PDB entry 3D50 | X-ray diffraction, 1.79 A resolution | chain A

[Chain A]
Molecule: Alpha-mannosidase 2
Source organism: Drosophila melanogaster
Notes: EC 3.2.1.114; fragment: Catalytic domain
UniProt: Q24451 (MAN2_DROME); residues 13-1045 here correspond to UniProt positions 76-1108 (UniProt number = residue number + 63)
Chain sequence (1045 residues; row label = number of the first residue in the row):
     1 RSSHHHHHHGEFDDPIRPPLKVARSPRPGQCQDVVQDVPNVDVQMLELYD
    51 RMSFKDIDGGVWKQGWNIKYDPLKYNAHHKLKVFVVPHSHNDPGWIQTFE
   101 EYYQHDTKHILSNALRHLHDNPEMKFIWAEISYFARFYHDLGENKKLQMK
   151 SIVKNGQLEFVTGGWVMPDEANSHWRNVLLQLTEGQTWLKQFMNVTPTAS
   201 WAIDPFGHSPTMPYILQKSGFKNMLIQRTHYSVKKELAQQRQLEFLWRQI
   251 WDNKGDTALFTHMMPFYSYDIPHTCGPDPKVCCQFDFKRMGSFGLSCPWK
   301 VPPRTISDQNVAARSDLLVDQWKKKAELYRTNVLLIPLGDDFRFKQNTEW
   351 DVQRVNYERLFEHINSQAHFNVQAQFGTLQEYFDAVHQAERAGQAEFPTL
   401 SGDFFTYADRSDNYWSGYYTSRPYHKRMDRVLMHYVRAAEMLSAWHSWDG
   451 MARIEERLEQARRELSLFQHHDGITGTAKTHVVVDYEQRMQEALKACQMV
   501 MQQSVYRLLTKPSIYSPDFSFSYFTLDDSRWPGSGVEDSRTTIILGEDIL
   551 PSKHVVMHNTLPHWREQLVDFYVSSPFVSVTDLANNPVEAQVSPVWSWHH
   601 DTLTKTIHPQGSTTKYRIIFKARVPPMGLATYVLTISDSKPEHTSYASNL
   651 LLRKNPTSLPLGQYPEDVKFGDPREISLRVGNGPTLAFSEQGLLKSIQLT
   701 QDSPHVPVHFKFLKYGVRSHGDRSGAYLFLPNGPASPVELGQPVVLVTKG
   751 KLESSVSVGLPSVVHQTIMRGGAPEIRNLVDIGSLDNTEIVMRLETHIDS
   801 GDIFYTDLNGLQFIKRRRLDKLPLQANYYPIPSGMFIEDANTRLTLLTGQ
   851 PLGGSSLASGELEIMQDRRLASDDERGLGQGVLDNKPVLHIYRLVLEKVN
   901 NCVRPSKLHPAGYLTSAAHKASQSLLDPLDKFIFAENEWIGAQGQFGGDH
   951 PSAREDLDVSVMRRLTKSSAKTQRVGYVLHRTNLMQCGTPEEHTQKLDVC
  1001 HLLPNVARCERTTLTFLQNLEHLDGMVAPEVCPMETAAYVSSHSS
Disordered / not traced: 1-29
Disulfide bonds: Cys31-Cys1032, Cys275-Cys282, Cys283-Cys297, Cys902-Cys987, Cys1000-Cys1009
Covalently attached groups: N-acetylglucosamine (NAG) linked to Asn194
Construct notes: expression tag (1-12)
Ion coordination: Zn2+: His90, Asp92, Asp204, His471 (together with OEV)
Ligand contacts: OEV ((1S,2S,3R,6R)-4-(hydroxymethyl)-6-(octylamino)cyclohex-4-ene-1,2,3-triol): His90, Asp92, Trp95, Asp204, Phe206, Arg228, Tyr267, Tyr269, Asp341, Trp415, His471, Asp472, Thr477, Tyr727, Glu875, Arg876, Gly877
UniProt features mapped onto this chain:
  - active site: Asp204 (Nucleophile)
  - binding site (Zn(2+)): His90, Asp92, Asp204, His471

[In short]
Ligands of chain A: compound OEV. Covalently linked N-acetylglucosamine: at Asn194. His90, Asp92, Asp204 and
His471 form the Zn2+ site. UniProt lists active-site residue Asp204 and 4 Zn2+-binding residues.
Chain A is Alpha-mannosidase 2 (Drosophila melanogaster); the structure, GOLGI MANNOSIDASE II complex with
N-octyl-6-epi-valienamine, was determined by X-ray diffraction together with 3D4Y, 3D4Z, 3D51 and 3D52 from
the same study.
